PDB entry 4KMW | X-ray diffraction, 1.79 A resolution | chain A

[Chain A]
Protein: Dehaloperoxidase A
Organism: Amphitrite ornata
Reference sequence: Q9NAV8 (Q9NAV8_9ANNE); residues 1-137 here correspond to UniProt positions 2-138 (UniProt number = residue number + 1)
Amino-acid sequence (137 residues; row label = number of the first residue in the row):
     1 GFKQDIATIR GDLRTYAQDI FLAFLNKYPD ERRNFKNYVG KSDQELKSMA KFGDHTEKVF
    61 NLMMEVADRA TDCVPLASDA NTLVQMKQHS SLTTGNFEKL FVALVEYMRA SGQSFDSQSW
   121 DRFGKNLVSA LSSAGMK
Sequence notes: engineered mutation Asn34 (Tyr35 in Q9NAV8)
Bound ions: heme Fe near His89 (its only coordinating residue here)
Residues lining bound ligands:
  - heme (HEM): Phe24, Glu31, Asn34, Phe35, His55, Lys58, Val59, Leu62, Met63, Leu83, Met86, Gln88, His89, Leu92, Asn96, Phe97, Leu100, Phe101, Leu127
  - 2,4,6-trichlorophenol (T6C): Phe21, Phe35, Tyr38, Lys51, Phe52, His55, Thr56, Val59

[In short]
Bound to chain A: heme and 2,4,6-trichlorophenol.
Chain A is Dehaloperoxidase A (Amphitrite ornata); the structure, Structure of the Y34N MUTANT OF
DEHALOPEROXIDASE-HEMOGLOBIN A FROM AMPHITRITE ORNATA WITH 2,4,6-TRICHLOROPHENOL, was determined by X-ray
diffraction together with 4KMV and 4KN3 from the same study.
